PDB entry 4WZX | X-ray diffraction, 1.39 A resolution | chains A and E

[Chain A]
Molecule: Serine/threonine-protein kinase ULK3
Source organism: Homo sapiens
Notes: EC 2.7.11.1; fragment: MIT 2 domain
UniProt: Q6PHR2 (ULK3_HUMAN); residues 11-101 here correspond to UniProt positions 359-449 (UniProt number = residue number + 348)
Sequence (95 residues; numbered 7 to 101; the number before each row is that of its first residue):
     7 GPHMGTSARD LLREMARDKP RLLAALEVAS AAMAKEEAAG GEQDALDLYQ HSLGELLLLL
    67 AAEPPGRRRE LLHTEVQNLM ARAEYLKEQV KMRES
Disordered / not traced: 7-11, 99-101
Sequence notes: expression tag (7-10)
Ion coordination: Co2+: Asp50, His57, Glu61 (shared with Glu16(E) of chain E)
Curated features (UniProtKB/Swiss-Prot):
  - modified residue: Ser36 (Phosphoserine)
From the paper describing this entry:
  - mutagenesis - M86D: decreased binding to CHMP1A and CHMP1B
  - mutagenesis - M86D: unchanged catalytic activity
  - mutagenesis - M86D: unchanged localization to GFP-CHMP4B localization

[Chain E]
Molecule: IST1 homolog
Notes: fragment: MIT-interacting motif
UniProt: P53990 (IST1_HUMAN); residues 0-22 here correspond to UniProt positions 342-364 (UniProt number = residue number + 342)
Sequence (23 residues; row label = number of the first residue in the row; numbering starts at 0):
     0 TSASEDIDFD DLSRRFEELK KKT
Disordered / not traced: 0-4, 21-22
Ion coordination: Co2+: Glu16 (shared with Asp50(A), His57(A), Glu61(A) of chain A)
Curated features (UniProtKB/Swiss-Prot):
  - region: Ile6 to Thr22 (Interaction with VPS4A, VTA1, MITD1 STAMBP and USP8)
  - motif: Asp9 to Lys19 (MIT-interacting motif)

[How chain A and chain E interact]
Contacting residue pairs - 22 pairs, chain A then chain E:
  Gln56(A) - Phe15(E)
  Gln56(A) - Lys19(E)
  Leu59(A) - Phe15(E)  hydrophobic
  Leu59(A) - Leu18(E)  hydrophobic
  Gly60(A) - Phe15(E)
  Leu63(A) - Phe8(E)
  Leu63(A) - Leu11(E)  hydrophobic
  Leu63(A) - Phe15(E)  hydrophobic
  Leu66(A) - Ile6(E)  hydrophobic
  Ala67(A) - Phe8(E)  hydrophobic
  Arg75(A) - Ile6(E)
  His79(A) - Ile6(E)
  Gln83(A) - Leu11(E)
  Gln83(A) - Arg14(E)  hydrogen bond
  Met86(A) - Leu11(E)
  Met86(A) - Arg14(E)
  Ala89(A) - Leu18(E)  hydrophobic
  Glu90(A) - Arg14(E)  salt bridge
  Glu90(A) - Leu18(E)
  Lys93(A) - Glu17(E)  hydrogen bond (side chain-backbone)
  Lys93(A) - Leu18(E)  hydrogen bond (side chain-backbone)
  Lys93(A) - Lys20(E)
Other interface residues (no listed pair), chain A (15 interface residues in all): Val82, Ala87
The authors on this interface:
  - interface residues, chain A: Gly60(A), Ala67(A), Met86(A)

[Summary]
15 residues of chain A and 9 residues of chain E are in contact, with 3 hydrogen bonds and 1 salt bridge.
Polar contacts include Glu90(A)-Arg14(E), Gln83(A)-Arg14(E) and Lys93(A)-Glu17(E). The paper reports that M86D
of chain A reduces binding to CHMP1A and CHMP1B; interface residues Gly60(A), Ala67(A) and Met86(A).
Chain A is Serine/threonine-protein kinase ULK3 (Homo sapiens) and chain E is IST1 homolog; the structure,
ULK3 regulates cytokinetic abscission by phosphorylating ESCRT-III proteins, was determined by X-ray
diffraction.
